1HDS - chains A and B of the 4 polymer chains in the assembly; structure by X-ray diffraction, 1.98 A resolution.

[Chain A]
Molecule: Hemoglobin S (deoxy) (alpha chain)
From: Odocoileus virginianus
Reference sequence: P01972 (HBA_ODOVI); numbering as in UniProt (aligned over 1-141)
Chain sequence (141 residues; numbered 1 to 141; the number before each row is that of its first residue):
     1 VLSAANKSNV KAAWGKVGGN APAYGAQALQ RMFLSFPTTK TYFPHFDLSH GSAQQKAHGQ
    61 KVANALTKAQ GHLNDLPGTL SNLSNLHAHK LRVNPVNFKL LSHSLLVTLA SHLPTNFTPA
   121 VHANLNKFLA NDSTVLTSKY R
Sequence notes: conflict Asn-6 (Asp in P01972), Gln-27 (Glu in P01972), Gln-30 (Glu in P01972), Gln-55 (Val in P01972), Gln-60 (Glu in P01972), Gln-70 (Val in P01972), Asn-74 (Asp in P01972), Asn-82 (Asp in P01972), Asn-85 (Asp in P01972), Asn-94 (Asp in P01972), Ser-104 (Thr in P01972), Thr-115 (Ser in P01972), Asn-116 (Asp in P01972), Asn-124 (Ser in P01972), Asn-126 (Asp in P01972), Asp-132 (Val in P01972)
Curated features (UniProtKB/Swiss-Prot):
  - binding site (O2): His-58
  - binding site (heme b): His-87
  - modified residue: Ser-3 (Phosphoserine), Lys-7 (N6-succinyllysine), Lys-11 (N6-succinyllysine), Lys-16 (N6-acetyllysine), Tyr-24 (Phosphotyrosine), Ser-35 (Phosphoserine), Lys-40 (N6-succinyllysine), Ser-49 (Phosphoserine), Ser-102 (Phosphoserine), Thr-108 (Phosphothreonine), Thr-134 (Phosphothreonine), Thr-137 (Phosphothreonine), Ser-138 (Phosphoserine)
Metal / ion sites: heme Fe near His-87 (its only coordinating residue here)
Ligand contacts: heme (HEM): Thr-39, Tyr-42, Phe-43, His-45, His-58, Lys-61, Val-62, Ala-65, Leu-66, Leu-83, Leu-86, His-87, Leu-91, Val-93, Asn-97, Phe-98, Leu-101, Asp-132, Leu-136

[Chain B]
Molecule: Hemoglobin S (deoxy) (beta chain)
From: Odocoileus virginianus
Reference sequence: P02074 (HBB_ODOVI); residues 1-145 here = UniProt positions 1-145
Chain sequence (145 residues; row label = number of the first residue in the row):
     1 MLTAEEKAAV TGFWGKVDVD VVGAQALGRL LVVYPWTQRF FQHFGNLSSA GAVMNNPKVK
    61 AHGKRVLDAF TQGLKHLDDL KGAFAQLSGL HCNKLHVNPQ NFRLLGNVLA LVVARNFGGQ
   121 FTPNVQALFQ KVVAGVANAL AHKYH
Sequence notes: conflict Asp-18 (Asn in P02074), Gln-25 (Glu in P02074), Gln-42 (Glu in P02074), Asn-46 (Asp in P02074), Asn-55 (Gly in P02074), Thr-71 (Ser in P02074), Gln-72 (Glu in P02074), Gln-86 (Glu in P02074), Gly-89 (Glu in P02074), Asn-98 (Asp in P02074), Gln-100 (Glu in P02074), Ala-110 (Val in P02074), Leu-111 (Val in P02074), Val-113 (Leu in P02074), Gln-120 (Glu in P02074), Asn-124 (Leu in P02074), Leu-128 (Asp in P02074), Lys-143 (Arg in P02074)
Curated features (UniProtKB/Swiss-Prot):
  - binding site (heme b): His-62, His-91
  - modified residue: Thr-11 (Phosphothreonine), Lys-58 (N6-acetyllysine), Lys-81 (N6-acetyllysine), Cys-92 (S-nitrosocysteine)
Metal / ion sites: heme Fe near His-91 (its only coordinating residue here)
Ligand contacts: heme (HEM): Leu-30, Thr-37, Phe-40, His-43, His-62, Arg-65, Val-66, Ala-69, Phe-70, Phe-84, Leu-87, Leu-90, His-91, Leu-95, Val-97, Asn-101, Phe-102, Leu-105, Val-136, Leu-140

[Interface between chain A and chain B]
Residue-residue contacts (37; chain A residue first):
  Gln-30(A) / Pro-123(B)
  Arg-31(A) / Phe-121(B)  hydrogen bond (side chain-backbone)
  Arg-31(A) / Thr-122(B)  hydrogen bond (side chain-backbone)
  Arg-31(A) / Pro-123(B)
  Arg-31(A) / Gln-126(B)  hydrogen bond (backbone-side chain)
  Leu-34(A) / Pro-123(B)  hydrophobic
  Leu-34(A) / Asn-124(B)
  Leu-34(A) / Gln-126(B)
  Leu-34(A) / Ala-127(B)
  Ser-35(A) / Gln-126(B)  hydrogen bond
  Ser-35(A) / Ala-127(B)
  Ser-35(A) / Gln-130(B)
  Phe-36(A) / Gln-130(B)
  His-103(A) / Asn-107(B)  hydrogen bond
  His-103(A) / Ala-110(B)
  His-103(A) / Leu-111(B)
  His-103(A) / Gln-130(B)  hydrogen bond
  Ser-104(A) / Gln-126(B)
  Leu-106(A) / Leu-111(B)
  Val-107(A) / Ala-110(B)
  Val-107(A) / Leu-111(B)  hydrophobic
  Val-107(A) / Ala-114(B)
  Ala-110(A) / Leu-111(B)
  Ala-110(A) / Arg-115(B)
  Ser-111(A) / Ala-114(B)
  Ser-111(A) / Gly-118(B)
  Pro-114(A) / Arg-115(B)  hydrogen bond (backbone-side chain)
  Phe-117(A) / Arg-29(B)  hydrogen bond (backbone-side chain)
  Phe-117(A) / Leu-111(B)  hydrophobic
  Phe-117(A) / Arg-115(B)
  Pro-119(A) / Arg-29(B)
  Pro-119(A) / Val-32(B)  hydrophobic
  Pro-119(A) / Met-54(B)  hydrophobic
  His-122(A) / Arg-29(B)
  His-122(A) / Leu-111(B)
  Ala-123(A) / Val-33(B)  hydrophobic
  Asn-126(A) / Tyr-34(B)  hydrogen bond
Also at the interface, not in a pair above, chain A (18 interface residues in all): Thr-118
Also at the interface, not in a pair above, chain B (19 interface residues in all): Val-108

[Summary]
Chain A and chain B form an interface of 18 and 19 residues respectively, with 9 hydrogen bonds. Among the
polar pairs are Arg-31(A)/Phe-121(B), Arg-31(A)/Thr-122(B) and Arg-31(A)/Gln-126(B). Bound to chain A: heme.
Chain B binds heme.
Chain A is Hemoglobin S (deoxy) (alpha chain) and chain B is Hemoglobin S (deoxy) (beta chain), both from
Odocoileus virginianus; the structure, Macromolecular structure refinement by restrained least-squares and
interactive graphics as applied to sickling deer type III ..., was determined by X-ray diffraction.
